PDB entry 8JJE | electron microscopy, 3.40 A resolution | chains A and B

Chain A:
Name: Angiotensin-converting enzyme 2
From: Homo sapiens
Notes: EC 3.4.17.23, 3.4.17.-
UniProt: Q9BYF1 (ACE2_HUMAN); numbering as in UniProt (aligned over 1-615)
Amino-acid sequence (639 residues; numbered 1 to 639; the number before each row is that of its first residue):
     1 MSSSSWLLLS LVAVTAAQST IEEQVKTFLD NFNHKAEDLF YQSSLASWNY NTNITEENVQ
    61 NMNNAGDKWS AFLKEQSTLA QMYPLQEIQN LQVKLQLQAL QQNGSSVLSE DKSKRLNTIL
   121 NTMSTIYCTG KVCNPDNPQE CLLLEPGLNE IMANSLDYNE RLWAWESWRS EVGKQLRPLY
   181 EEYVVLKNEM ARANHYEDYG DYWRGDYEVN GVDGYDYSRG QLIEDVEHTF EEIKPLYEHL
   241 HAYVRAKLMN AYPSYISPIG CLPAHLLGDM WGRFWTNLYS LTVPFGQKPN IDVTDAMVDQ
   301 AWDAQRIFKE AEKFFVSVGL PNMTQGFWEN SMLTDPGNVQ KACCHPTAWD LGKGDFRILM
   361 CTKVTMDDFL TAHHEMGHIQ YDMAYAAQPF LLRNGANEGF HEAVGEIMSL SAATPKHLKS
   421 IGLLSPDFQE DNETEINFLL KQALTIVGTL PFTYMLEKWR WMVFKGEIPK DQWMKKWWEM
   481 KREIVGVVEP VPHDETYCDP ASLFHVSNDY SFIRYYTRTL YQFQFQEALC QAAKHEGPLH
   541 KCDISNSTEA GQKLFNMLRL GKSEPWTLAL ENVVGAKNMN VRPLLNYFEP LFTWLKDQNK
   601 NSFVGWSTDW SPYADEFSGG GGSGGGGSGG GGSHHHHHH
Unresolved in the structure: 1-17, 616-639
Disulfides: Cys-133/Cys-141, Cys-344/Cys-361, Cys-530/Cys-542
Covalently attached groups: N-acetylglucosamine (NAG) linked to Asn-432
Construct notes: engineered mutation Val-25 (Ala in Q9BYF1), Asn-31 (Lys in Q9BYF1), Lys-35 (Glu in Q9BYF1), Gln-92 (Thr in Q9BYF1), Cys-128 (Ser in Q9BYF1), Cys-343 (Val in Q9BYF1); expression tag (616-639)
Metal / ion sites: Zn2+: Glu-375, His-378, Glu-402 (together with sulfate ion)

Chain B:
Name: Spike glycoprotein
From: Severe acute respiratory syndrome coronavirus 2
UniProt: P0DTC2 (SPIKE_SARS2); residues 14-1211 here = UniProt positions 14-1211
Amino-acid sequence (1251 residues; row label = number of the first residue in the row):
    12 LEQCVNLTTR TQLPPAYTNS FTRGVYYPDK VFRSSVLHST QDLFLPFFSN VTWFHAIHVS
    72 GTNGTKRFDN PVLPFNDGVY FASTEKSNII RGWIFGTTLD SKTQSLLIVN NATNVVIKVC
   132 EFQFCNDPFL GVYYHKNNKS WMESEFRVYS SANNCTFEYV SQPFLMDLEG KQGNFKNLRE
   192 FVFKNIDGYF KIYSKHTPIN LVRDLPQGFS ALEPLVDLPI GINITRFQTL LALHRSYLTP
   252 GDSSSGWTAG AAAYYVGYLQ PRTFLLKYNE NGTITDAVDC ALDPLSETKC TLKSFTVEKG
   312 IYQTSNFRVQ PTESIVRFPN ITNLCPFGEV FNATRFASVY AWNRKRISNC VADYSVLYNS
   372 ASFSTFKCYG VSPTKLNDLC FTNVYADSFV IRGDEVRQIA PGQTGKIADY NYKLPDDFTG
   432 CVIAWNSNNL DSKVGGNYNY LYRLFRKSNL KPFERDISTE IYQAGSTPCN GVEGFNCYFP
   492 LQSYGFQPTN GVGYQPYRVV VLSFELLHAP ATVCGPKKST NLVKNKCVNF NFNGLTGTGV
   552 LTESNKKFLP FQQFGRDIAD TTDAVRDPQT LEILDITPCS FGGVSVITPG TNTSNQVAVL
   612 YQDVNCTEVP VAIHADQLTP TWRVYSTGSN VFQTRAGCLI GAEHVNNSYE CDIPIGAGIC
   672 ASYQTQTNSP GSAGSVASQS IIAYTMSLGA ENSVAYSNNS IAIPTNFTIS VTTEILPVSM
   732 TKTSVDCTMY ICGDSTECSN LLLQYGSFCT QLNRALTGIA VEQDKNTQEV FAQVKQIYKT
   792 PPIKDFGGFN FSQILPDPSK PSKRSFIEDL LFNKVTLADA GFIKQYGDCL GDIAARDLIC
   852 AQKFNGLTVL PPLLTDEMIA QYTSALLAGT ITSGWTFGAG AALQIPFAMQ MAYRFNGIGV
   912 TQNVLYENQK LIANQFNSAI GKIQDSLSST ASALGKLQDV VNQNAQALNT LVKQLSSNFG
   972 AISSVLNDIL SRLDPPEAEV QIDRLITGRL QSLQTYVTQQ LIRAAEIRAS ANLAATKMSE
  1032 CVLGQSKRVD FCGKGYHLMS FPQSAPHGVV FLHVTYVPAQ EKNFTTAPAI CHDGKAHFPR
  1092 EGVFVSNGTH WFVTQRNFYE PQIITTDNTF VSGNCDVVIG IVNNTVYDPL QPELDSFKEE
  1152 LDKYFKNHTS PDVDLGDISG INASVVNIQK EIDRLNEVAK NLNESLIDLQ ELGKYEQYIK
  1212 GSGRENLYFQ GGGGSGYIPE APRDGQAYVR KDGEWVLLST FLGHHHHHHH H
Unresolved in the structure: 12-331, 528-1262
Disulfides: Cys-336/Cys-361, Cys-379/Cys-432, Cys-391/Cys-525, Cys-480/Cys-488
Construct notes: expression tag (12-13); engineered mutation Gly-682 (Arg in P0DTC2), Ser-683 (Arg in P0DTC2), Gly-685 (Arg in P0DTC2), Pro-986 (Lys in P0DTC2), Pro-987 (Val in P0DTC2)

Interface between chain A and chain B:
Contacting residue pairs - 36 pairs, chain A then chain B:
  Gln-24(A) / Ala-475(B)
  Gln-24(A) / Asn-487(B)  hydrogen bond
  Thr-27(A) / Phe-456(B)
  Thr-27(A) / Tyr-489(B)
  Phe-28(A) / Tyr-489(B)
  Asp-30(A) / Lys-417(B)  salt bridge
  Asp-30(A) / Leu-455(B)
  Asp-30(A) / Phe-456(B)
  Asn-31(A) / Gln-493(B)
  His-34(A) / Tyr-453(B)  hydrogen bond
  His-34(A) / Leu-455(B)
  Lys-35(A) / Gln-493(B)  hydrogen bond
  Glu-37(A) / Tyr-505(B)  hydrogen bond
  Asp-38(A) / Tyr-449(B)  hydrogen bond
  Asp-38(A) / Gly-496(B)
  Asp-38(A) / Gln-498(B)  hydrogen bond
  Tyr-41(A) / Gln-498(B)
  Tyr-41(A) / Thr-500(B)  hydrogen bond
  Tyr-41(A) / Asn-501(B)  hydrogen bond
  Gln-42(A) / Gly-446(B)  hydrogen bond (side chain-backbone)
  Gln-42(A) / Tyr-449(B)  hydrogen bond
  Gln-42(A) / Gln-498(B)  hydrogen bond
  Leu-79(A) / Phe-486(B)
  Met-82(A) / Phe-486(B)  hydrophobic
  Tyr-83(A) / Phe-486(B)
  Tyr-83(A) / Asn-487(B)  hydrogen bond
  Tyr-83(A) / Tyr-489(B)  hydrogen bond
  Lys-353(A) / Gly-496(B)  hydrogen bond (side chain-backbone)
  Lys-353(A) / Gln-498(B)  hydrogen bond
  Lys-353(A) / Asn-501(B)  hydrogen bond
  Lys-353(A) / Gly-502(B)  hydrogen bond (backbone-backbone)
  Lys-353(A) / Tyr-505(B)
  Gly-354(A) / Gly-502(B)
  Gly-354(A) / Tyr-505(B)
  Asp-355(A) / Thr-500(B)
  Arg-357(A) / Thr-500(B)
Other interface residues (no listed pair), chain A (21 interface residues in all): Leu-45, Asn-330, Arg-393
Other interface residues (no listed pair), chain B (18 interface residues in all): Tyr-473

Summary:
The interface between chain A and chain B involves 21 residues on one side and 18 on the other; the contacts
include 17 hydrogen bonds and 1 salt bridge. Polar pairs include Asp-30(A)/Lys-417(B), Gln-24(A)/Asn-487(B)
and His-34(A)/Tyr-453(B). N-acetylglucosamine is covalently linked to Asn-432(A).
Here chain A is Angiotensin-converting enzyme 2 (Homo sapiens) and chain B is Spike glycoprotein (Severe acute
respiratory syndrome coronavirus 2). Entry 8JJE (RBD of SARS-CoV2 spike protein with ACE2 decoy) was
determined by electron microscopy.
